Entry 6OJ6 (electron microscopy, 4.20 A resolution (low resolution: residue-level contacts below are approximate; hydrogen-bond / salt-bridge calls are withheld)); this record covers chains P and U of the 13 polymer chains in the assembly.

== Chain P ==
Molecule: RNA-directed RNA polymerase
Organism: Rotavirus A (strain RVA/Monkey/United States/RRV/1975/G3P5B[3])
Notes: EC 2.7.7.48
UniProt: B3F2X2 (B3F2X2_ROTRH); residues 1-1088 here = UniProt positions 1-1088
Sequence (1088 residues; numbered 1 to 1088; the number before each row is that of its first residue):
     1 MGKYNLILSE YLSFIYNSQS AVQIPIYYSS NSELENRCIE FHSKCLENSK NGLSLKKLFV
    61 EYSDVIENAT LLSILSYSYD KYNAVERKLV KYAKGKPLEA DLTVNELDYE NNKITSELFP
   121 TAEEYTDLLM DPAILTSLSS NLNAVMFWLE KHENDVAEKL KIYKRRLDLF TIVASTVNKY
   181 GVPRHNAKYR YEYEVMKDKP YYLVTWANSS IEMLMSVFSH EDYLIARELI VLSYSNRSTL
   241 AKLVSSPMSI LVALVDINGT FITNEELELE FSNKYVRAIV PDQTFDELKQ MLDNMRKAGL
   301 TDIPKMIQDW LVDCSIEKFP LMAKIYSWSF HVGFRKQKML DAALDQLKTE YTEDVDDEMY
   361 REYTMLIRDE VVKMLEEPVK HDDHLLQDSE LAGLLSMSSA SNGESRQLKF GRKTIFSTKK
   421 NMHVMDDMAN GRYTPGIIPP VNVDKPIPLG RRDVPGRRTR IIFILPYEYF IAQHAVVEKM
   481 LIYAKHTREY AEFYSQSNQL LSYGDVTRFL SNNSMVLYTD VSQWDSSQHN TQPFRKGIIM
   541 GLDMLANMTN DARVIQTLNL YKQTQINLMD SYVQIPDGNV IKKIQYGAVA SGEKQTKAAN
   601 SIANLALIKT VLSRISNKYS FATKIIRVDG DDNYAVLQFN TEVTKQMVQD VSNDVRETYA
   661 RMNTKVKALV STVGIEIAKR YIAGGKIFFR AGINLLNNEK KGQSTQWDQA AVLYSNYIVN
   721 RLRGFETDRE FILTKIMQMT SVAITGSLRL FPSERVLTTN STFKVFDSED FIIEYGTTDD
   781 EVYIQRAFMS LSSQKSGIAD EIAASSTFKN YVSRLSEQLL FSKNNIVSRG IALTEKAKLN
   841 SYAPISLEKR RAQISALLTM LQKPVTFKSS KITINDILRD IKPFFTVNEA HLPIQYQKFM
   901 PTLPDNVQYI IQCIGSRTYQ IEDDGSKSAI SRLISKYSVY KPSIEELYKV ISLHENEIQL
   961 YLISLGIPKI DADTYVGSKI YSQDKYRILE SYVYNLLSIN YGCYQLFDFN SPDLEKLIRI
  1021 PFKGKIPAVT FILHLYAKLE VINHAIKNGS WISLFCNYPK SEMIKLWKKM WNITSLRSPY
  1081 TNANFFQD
Disordered / not traced: 1, 1074-1088
What the authors report for this chain:
  - conformationally variable residues (loop rearrangement, order/disorder transition): Phe261 to Phe271, Met397 to Glu404, His486 to Thr507, Ile575 to Lys582, Asp629 to Asp632, Gln818 to Val827, Thr1074 to Asp1088

== Chain U ==
Molecule: Transcript
Organism: Rotavirus A (strain RVA/Monkey/United States/RRV/1975/G3P5B[3])
Sequence (10 nucleotides; row label = number of the first residue in the row):
   101 CGCUCUCUGC

== How chain P and chain U interact ==
Pairs across the interface (34):
  Ser398(P) - C103(U)
  Ala400(P) - U104(U)
  Arg452(P) - U108(U)
  Arg452(P) - C110(U)
  Arg457(P) - C110(U)
  Arg460(P) - C110(U)
  Ser522(P) - C110(U)
  Asp525(P) - C110(U)
  Ser591(P) - C110(U)
  Thr596(P) - G109(U)
  Asp629(P) - G109(U)
  Gly630(P) - G109(U)
  Asp631(P) - G109(U)
  Asp631(P) - C110(U)
  Asp632(P) - G109(U)
  Ala678(P) - G109(U)
  Lys679(P) - C107(U)
  Lys679(P) - U108(U)
  Lys679(P) - G109(U)
  Arg690(P) - C107(U)
  Arg690(P) - U108(U)
  Ile693(P) - C107(U)
  Ser704(P) - U104(U)
  Val712(P) - C105(U)
  Val712(P) - U106(U)
  Asn716(P) - U106(U)
  Thr834(P) - G102(U)
  Ala837(P) - G102(U)
  Ala837(P) - C103(U)
  Lys838(P) - G102(U)
  Lys838(P) - C103(U)
  Asn840(P) - C103(U)
  Ser841(P) - C103(U)
  Lys941(P) - C101(U)
Interface residues without a listed pair, chain P (32 interface residues in all): Ser399, Val454, Ala590, Lys597, Ser926, Asn995

== Overview ==
32 residues of chain P face 10 of chain U across their interface. The paper reports conformational variability
at Phe261(P), Met397(P) and His486(P) among others.
Here chain P is RNA-directed RNA polymerase and chain U is Transcript, both from Rotavirus A (strain
RVA/Monkey/United States/RRV/1975/G3P5B[3]). Entry 6OJ6 (In situ structure of rotavirus VP1 RNA-dependent RNA
polymerase (DLP_RNA)) was determined by electron microscopy, deposited together with 6OJ3, 6OJ4 and 6OJ5.
